Entry 6RDL (electron microscopy, 3.70 A resolution); this record covers chains T and X of the 31 polymer chains in the assembly.

Chain T:
Name: ATP synthase subunit alpha
Source organism: Polytomella sp. Pringsheim 198.80
UniProt: A0ZW40 (A0ZW40_9CHLO); residues 1-562 here = UniProt positions 1-562
Chain sequence (562 residues; each row starts with the number of its first residue):
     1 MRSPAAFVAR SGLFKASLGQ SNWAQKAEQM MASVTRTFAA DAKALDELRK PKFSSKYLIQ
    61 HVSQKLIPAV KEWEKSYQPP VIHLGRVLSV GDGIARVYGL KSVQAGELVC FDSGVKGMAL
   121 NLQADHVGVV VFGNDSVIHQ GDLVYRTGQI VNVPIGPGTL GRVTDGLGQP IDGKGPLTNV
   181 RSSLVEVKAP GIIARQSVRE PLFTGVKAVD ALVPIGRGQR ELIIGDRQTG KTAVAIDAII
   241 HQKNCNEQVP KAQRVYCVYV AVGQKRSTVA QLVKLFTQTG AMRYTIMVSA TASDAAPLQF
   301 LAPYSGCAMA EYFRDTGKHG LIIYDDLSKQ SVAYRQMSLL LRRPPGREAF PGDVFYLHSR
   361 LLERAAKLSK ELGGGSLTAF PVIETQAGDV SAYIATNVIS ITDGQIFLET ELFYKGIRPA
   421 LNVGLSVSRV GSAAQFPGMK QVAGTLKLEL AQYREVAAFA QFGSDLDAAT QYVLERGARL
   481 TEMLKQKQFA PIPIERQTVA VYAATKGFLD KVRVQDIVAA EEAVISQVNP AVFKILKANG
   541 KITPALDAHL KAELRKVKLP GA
Disordered / not traced: 1-39
Differences from the reference sequence: conflict Arg266 (Lys in A0ZW40)
Metal / ion sites: Mg2+: Thr232 (together with ATP)
Residues lining bound ligands:
  - ADP (adenosine-5'-diphosphate): Val427, Ser428, Arg429
  - ATP (adenosine-5'-triphosphate): Arg227, Gln228, Thr229, Gly230, Lys231, Thr232, Ala233, Asp326, Glu384, Phe413, Arg418, Pro419, Gln486, Lys487, Gln488

Chain X:
Name: ATP synthase subunit beta
Source organism: Polytomella sp. Pringsheim 198.80
Notes: EC 7.1.2.2
UniProt: A0ZW41 (A0ZW41_9CHLO); residues 1-574 here = UniProt positions 1-574
Chain sequence (574 residues; numbered 1 to 574; the number before each row is that of its first residue):
     1 MALRYAAGLA KNVVQRQGAS LNIARAFAAE PAPAIDAGYV SQVIGPVVDV RFDGELPSIL
    61 SSLEVEGHSV RLVLEVAQHM GDNTVRCIAM DSTDGLVRGQ KVVDTGSPIK VPVGRGTLGR
   121 IMNVIGEPVD EQGPIDAADI WSIHREAPEF TEQSTEQEIL VTGIKVVDLL APYQRGGKIG
   181 LFGGAGVGKT VLIMELINNV AKAHGGFSVF AGVGERTREG NDLYREMIES GVIKLGAERG
   241 NSKCTLVYGQ MNEPPGARAR VALTGLTVAE YFRDIEGQDV LLFVDNIFRF TQANSEVSAL
   301 LGRIPSAVGY QPTLATDLGG LQERITTTTK GSITSVQAVY VPADDLTDPA PATTFAHLDA
   361 TTVLSRSIAE LGIYPAVDPL DSTSRMLNPN VIGAEHYNVA RGVQKVLQDY KNLQDIIAIL
   421 GMDELSEEDK LTVARARKIQ RFLSQPFQVA EVFTGTPGKY VDLADTISGF QGVLTGKYDD
   481 LPEMAFYMVG DIKEVKEKAD KMAKDIASRK EADNKKVSEE LKDIPSLDKL VSEIKEVVIE
   541 EDDGLEEDFK AEALSSETVV LNEEGKSVPL PKKN
Disordered / not traced: 1-32
Differences from the reference sequence: conflict Ala350 (Gly in A0ZW41), Leu387 (Arg in A0ZW41)
Metal / ion sites: Mg2+: Thr190, Glu215 (together with ADP)
Residues lining bound ligands:
  - ADP (adenosine-5'-diphosphate): Ala185, Gly186, Val187, Gly188, Lys189, Thr190, Val191, Glu215, Arg216, Glu219, Tyr374, Gln445, Phe447, Ala450, Phe453, Thr454, Met488
  - ATP (adenosine-5'-triphosphate): Ser384, Arg385, Leu387, Asn388, Tyr397, Arg401

Interface between chain T and chain X:
Pairs across the interface (91; chain T residue first):
  Leu88(T) - Gly81(X)
  Ser89(T) - His79(X)
  Ser89(T) - Met80(X)
  Ser89(T) - Gly81(X)
  Val90(T) - Ile59(X)
  Val90(T) - Gln78(X)
  Val90(T) - His79(X)  hydrogen bond (backbone-backbone)
  Gly91(T) - Gln78(X)
  Asp92(T) - Gln78(X)  hydrogen bond
  Asp92(T) - Arg303(X)  salt bridge
  Asn134(T) - Glu146(X)
  Asp135(T) - Ile59(X)
  Ser136(T) - Ser58(X)  hydrogen bond (backbone-side chain)
  Ser136(T) - Ile59(X)
  Ser136(T) - Leu60(X)
  Ile138(T) - Ile59(X)
  His139(T) - Ser58(X)
  His139(T) - His79(X)
  Gln140(T) - Leu56(X)
  Gln140(T) - His79(X)  hydrogen bond (backbone-side chain)
  Gln140(T) - Gly81(X)  hydrogen bond (side chain-backbone)
  Gln140(T) - Asn83(X)  hydrogen bond (side chain-backbone)
  Val163(T) - Phe150(X)  hydrophobic
  Ile171(T) - Phe150(X)
  Ile171(T) - Thr151(X)
  Asp172(T) - Thr151(X)
  Gly173(T) - Thr151(X)
  Arg227(T) - Phe355(X)
  Arg227(T) - Asp381(X)
  Gln228(T) - Thr383(X)
  Gln228(T) - Arg385(X)
  Lys265(T) - Lys178(X)
  Lys265(T) - Glu323(X)
  Lys265(T) - His357(X)
  Lys265(T) - Leu358(X)  hydrogen bond (side chain-backbone)
  Lys265(T) - Asp359(X)  salt bridge
  Arg266(T) - Ala147(X)
  Arg266(T) - Pro148(X)  hydrogen bond (side chain-backbone)
  Arg266(T) - Glu149(X)
  Arg266(T) - Gln153(X)
  Arg266(T) - Glu323(X)  hydrogen bond (backbone-side chain)
  Ser267(T) - Gln153(X)  hydrogen bond
  Val269(T) - Phe150(X)  hydrophobic
  Ala270(T) - Phe150(X)
  Ala270(T) - Gln153(X)
  Gln271(T) - Thr155(X)  hydrogen bond
  Gln271(T) - Glu156(X)
  Gln271(T) - Gln157(X)
  Val273(T) - Phe150(X)  hydrophobic
  Lys274(T) - Thr155(X)
  Ala292(T) - Gly319(X)
  Ala292(T) - His357(X)
  Ser293(T) - Ala147(X)
  Ser293(T) - Glu323(X)
  Ala296(T) - Thr316(X)
  Gln299(T) - Thr316(X)
  Lys329(T) - Ala356(X)
  Arg335(T) - Ser306(X)
  Gln336(T) - Pro312(X)
  Gln336(T) - Thr313(X)
  Gln336(T) - Thr316(X)  hydrogen bond
  Leu339(T) - Ile304(X)
  Leu339(T) - Pro305(X)
  Leu339(T) - Ser306(X)
  Leu340(T) - Pro312(X)  hydrophobic
  Leu340(T) - Thr313(X)
  Arg342(T) - Gly302(X)  hydrogen bond (side chain-backbone)
  Arg342(T) - Ile304(X)
  Arg343(T) - Ile304(X)
  Pro345(T) - Ile304(X)  hydrophobic
  Glu348(T) - Ala307(X)
  Ala349(T) - Ser306(X)
  Ala349(T) - Ala307(X)
  Gln386(T) - Leu346(X)
  Gln386(T) - Thr347(X)
  Gln386(T) - Ala352(X)
  Glu411(T) - Gln408(X)
  Phe413(T) - Arg401(X)
  Tyr414(T) - Leu380(X)
  Tyr414(T) - Thr383(X)
  Tyr414(T) - Gln404(X)
  Tyr414(T) - Lys405(X)
  Tyr414(T) - Gln408(X)
  Lys415(T) - Lys405(X)  hydrogen bond (backbone-side chain)
  Lys415(T) - Gln408(X)
  Lys415(T) - Asp409(X)
  Lys415(T) - Asn412(X)
  Arg418(T) - Arg401(X)
  Gln461(T) - Ile416(X)
  Phe462(T) - Ile416(X)  hydrophobic
  Phe462(T) - Glu424(X)
Other interface residues (no listed pair), chain T (56 interface residues in all): Gly263, Asp294, Ala295, Val332, Glu384, Ala387, Gly416, Gln488, Phe489
Other interface residues (no listed pair), chain X (63 interface residues in all): Pro57, Ala77, Asp82, Thr84, Ser154, Ala315, Gly320, Thr326, Asn388, Asn390, Tyr397, Leu413

Overview:
56 residues of chain T face 63 of chain X across their interface, with 14 hydrogen bonds and 2 salt bridges.
Polar contacts include Asp92(T)-Arg303(X), Lys265(T)-Asp359(X) and Asp92(T)-Gln78(X). ATP is bound between
chain T and chain X. Bound to chain T: ADP.
Chain T is ATP synthase subunit alpha and chain X is ATP synthase subunit beta, both from Polytomella sp.
Pringsheim 198.80; the structure, Cryo-EM structure of Polytomella F-ATP synthase, Rotary substate 1B,
monomer-masked refinement, was determined by electron microscopy (same publication as 6RD4, 6RD5, 6RD6, 6RD7,
6RD8, 6RD9 and 46 further entries).
